PDB entry 2ISW | X-ray diffraction, 1.75 A resolution | chains A and B

== Chain A (and B) ==
Protein: Putative fructose-1,6-bisphosphate aldolase
From: Giardia intestinalis
Notes: EC 4.1.2.13; chain B of this document is another copy of the same molecule, construct and numbering; everything in this record applies to it too
UniProtKB: O97447 (O97447_GIALA); residue numbers follow UniProt; this construct covers 1-323
Amino-acid sequence (323 residues; row label = number of the first residue in the row):
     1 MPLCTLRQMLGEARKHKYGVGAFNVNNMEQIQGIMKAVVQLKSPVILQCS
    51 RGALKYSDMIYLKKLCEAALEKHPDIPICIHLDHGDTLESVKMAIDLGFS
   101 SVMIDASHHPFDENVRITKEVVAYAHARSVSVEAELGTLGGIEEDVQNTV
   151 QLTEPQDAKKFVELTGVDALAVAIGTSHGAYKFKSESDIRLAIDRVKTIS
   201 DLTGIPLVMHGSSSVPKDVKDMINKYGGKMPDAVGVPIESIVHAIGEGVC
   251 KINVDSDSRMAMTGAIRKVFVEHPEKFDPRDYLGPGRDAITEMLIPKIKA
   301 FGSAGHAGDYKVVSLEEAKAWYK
Unresolved in the structure: 1, 140-149, 186-189, 323 (chain B: 1, 138-151, 176-190, 212-214, 235-236)
Bound ions: Zn2+: His-84, His-178, His-210 (together with phosphoglycolohydroxamic acid)
Ligand contacts: phosphoglycolohydroxamic acid (PGH): Asn-24, Gln-48, Asp-83, His-84, Ser-177, His-178, Gly-179, Lys-182, His-210, Gly-211, Ser-212, Ser-213, Asn-253, Val-254, Asp-255, Ser-256
What the authors report for this chain:
  - Zn2+ coordination: His-84, His-178, His-210
  - contacts within the chain: His-84/Asp-105, Asp-105/Ser-107 (backbone contact), His-81/Glu-133, Glu-133/Lys-251 (salt bridge), Glu-133/His-210, Asp-255/Arg-259, Asp-278/Arg-280
  - conformationally variable residues (loop rearrangement, order/disorder transition): Ile-174 to Asp-194, Gly-227 to Pro-237
  - binding site for phosphoglycolohydroxamic acid: Asp-83, Gly-179, Lys-182, Gly-211, Ser-213, Asn-253, Asp-255, Ser-256
  - catalytic residues: Asp-83 (proposed by the authors, not directly observed)
  - mutagenesis - D83A: abolished catalytic activity
  - binding site for phosphoglycolohydroxamic acid: Asn-24 (from molecular simulation)
  - self-association interface (contacts with another copy of this molecule); pairs are residue here / residue on that copy: Arg-259/Asp-278
  - specificity-determining residues: Asp-255 (proposed by the authors, not directly observed)

== How chain A and chain B interact ==
Residue-residue contacts (108):
  Asn-26(A) / Met-28(B)
  Asn-26(A) / Arg-280(B)
  Asn-27(A) / Met-28(B)
  Asn-27(A) / Glu-29(B)  hydrogen bond
  Asn-27(A) / Leu-283(B)
  Met-28(A) / Asn-26(B)
  Met-28(A) / Asn-27(B)
  Met-28(A) / Tyr-56(B)  hydrophobic
  Met-28(A) / Ser-57(B)
  Met-28(A) / Tyr-61(B)  hydrophobic
  Glu-29(A) / Asn-27(B)
  Glu-29(A) / Tyr-56(B)  hydrogen bond
  Gln-30(A) / Pro-279(B)
  Ile-31(A) / Tyr-61(B)
  Gln-32(A) / Tyr-56(B)  hydrogen bond (side chain-backbone)
  Gln-32(A) / Ser-57(B)
  Gln-32(A) / Asp-58(B)  hydrogen bond
  Gln-32(A) / Tyr-61(B)
  Gly-52(A) / Arg-280(B)  hydrogen bond (backbone-side chain)
  Ala-53(A) / Arg-280(B)
  Tyr-56(A) / Met-28(B)  hydrophobic
  Tyr-56(A) / Glu-29(B)  hydrogen bond
  Tyr-56(A) / Gln-32(B)  hydrogen bond (backbone-side chain)
  Tyr-56(A) / Arg-280(B)
  Tyr-56(A) / Leu-283(B)
  Tyr-56(A) / Gly-284(B)
  Tyr-56(A) / Arg-287(B)  hydrogen bond (backbone-side chain)
  Ser-57(A) / Met-28(B)
  Ser-57(A) / Gln-32(B)
  Asp-58(A) / Gln-32(B)  hydrogen bond
  Asp-58(A) / Lys-72(B)
  Ile-60(A) / Ala-68(B)
  Ile-60(A) / Glu-71(B)
  Ile-60(A) / Lys-72(B)
  Tyr-61(A) / Met-28(B)  hydrophobic
  Tyr-61(A) / Ile-31(B)
  Tyr-61(A) / Gln-32(B)
  Tyr-61(A) / Leu-65(B)
  Tyr-61(A) / Ala-68(B)  hydrophobic
  Tyr-61(A) / Ala-69(B)
  Tyr-61(A) / Lys-72(B)
  Lys-64(A) / Lys-64(B)
  Lys-64(A) / Glu-67(B)  salt bridge
  Lys-64(A) / Ala-68(B)
  Lys-64(A) / Glu-71(B)  salt bridge
  Leu-65(A) / Tyr-61(B)
  Leu-65(A) / Leu-65(B)  hydrophobic
  Glu-67(A) / Lys-64(B)  salt bridge
  Ala-68(A) / Ile-60(B)  hydrophobic
  Ala-68(A) / Tyr-61(B)  hydrophobic
  Ala-68(A) / Lys-64(B)
  Ala-69(A) / Tyr-61(B)
  Glu-71(A) / Ile-60(B)
  Glu-71(A) / Lys-64(B)  salt bridge
  Lys-72(A) / Asp-58(B)
  Lys-72(A) / Ile-60(B)
  Lys-72(A) / Tyr-61(B)
  Ala-180(A) / Phe-277(B)  hydrophobic
  Gly-227(A) / Pro-274(B)
  Gly-228(A) / Pro-274(B)
  Lys-229(A) / Pro-274(B)  hydrogen bond (backbone-backbone)
  Lys-229(A) / Glu-275(B)
  Met-230(A) / Glu-275(B)
  Met-230(A) / Phe-277(B)  hydrophobic
  Ser-256(A) / Phe-277(B)
  Arg-259(A) / Phe-277(B)
  Arg-259(A) / Asp-278(B)  salt bridge
  Arg-259(A) / Pro-279(B)
  Arg-259(A) / Arg-280(B)
  Met-260(A) / Phe-277(B)  hydrophobic
  Met-262(A) / Pro-279(B)  hydrophobic
  Met-262(A) / Tyr-282(B)
  Thr-263(A) / Phe-277(B)  hydrogen bond (side chain-backbone)
  Thr-263(A) / Tyr-282(B)  hydrogen bond
  Ile-266(A) / Phe-270(B)  hydrophobic
  Ile-266(A) / Tyr-282(B)
  Arg-267(A) / Phe-270(B)  hydrogen bond (side chain-backbone)
  Arg-267(A) / Pro-274(B)
  Phe-270(A) / Ile-266(B)  hydrophobic
  Phe-270(A) / Arg-267(B)  hydrogen bond (backbone-side chain)
  Phe-270(A) / Phe-270(B)  hydrophobic
  Pro-274(A) / Gly-227(B)
  Pro-274(A) / Gly-228(B)
  Pro-274(A) / Lys-229(B)  hydrogen bond (backbone-backbone)
  Pro-274(A) / Met-230(B)
  Pro-274(A) / Arg-267(B)
  Glu-275(A) / Lys-229(B)
  Glu-275(A) / Met-230(B)
  Phe-277(A) / Met-230(B)  hydrophobic
  Phe-277(A) / Arg-259(B)
  Phe-277(A) / Met-260(B)  hydrophobic
  Phe-277(A) / Thr-263(B)  hydrogen bond (backbone-side chain)
  Asp-278(A) / Arg-259(B)  salt bridge
  Pro-279(A) / Gln-30(B)
  Pro-279(A) / Arg-259(B)
  Pro-279(A) / Met-262(B)  hydrophobic
  Arg-280(A) / Asn-26(B)
  Arg-280(A) / Gly-52(B)
  Arg-280(A) / Ala-53(B)
  Arg-280(A) / Tyr-56(B)
  Arg-280(A) / Arg-259(B)
  Tyr-282(A) / Met-262(B)
  Tyr-282(A) / Thr-263(B)  hydrogen bond
  Tyr-282(A) / Ile-266(B)
  Leu-283(A) / Asn-27(B)
  Leu-283(A) / Tyr-56(B)
  Gly-284(A) / Tyr-56(B)
  Arg-287(A) / Tyr-56(B)  hydrogen bond (side chain-backbone)
Other interface residues (no listed pair), chain A (47 interface residues in all): Met-35, Ser-50, Lys-276
Other interface residues (no listed pair), chain B (46 interface residues in all): Met-35, Ser-50, Ser-256, Lys-276
Interface features reported in the paper:
  - pairs named by the authors: Arg-259(A)/Asp-278(B)

== In short ==
Chain A and chain B form an interface of 47 and 46 residues respectively; the contacts include 18 hydrogen
bonds and 6 salt bridges. Polar pairs include Lys-64(A)/Glu-67(B), Lys-64(A)/Glu-71(B) and
Arg-259(A)/Asp-278(B). The authors report a contact between Arg-259(A) and Asp-278(B). From the paper: the
catalytic residue Asp-83(A); D83A of chain A abolishes catalytic activity.
Chain A and chain B are both Putative fructose-1,6-bisphosphate aldolase (Giardia intestinalis); the
structure, Structure of Giardia fructose-1,6-biphosphate aldolase in complex with phosphoglycolohydroxamate,
was determined by X-ray diffraction together with 2ISV from the same study.
